PDB entry 9NIG | X-ray diffraction, 3.20 A resolution | chains B and M of the 5 polymer chains in the assembly

[Chain B]
Protein: HLA class II histocompatibility antigen DR beta chain
From: Homo sapiens
UniProt: A0A1V1IGJ9 (A0A1V1IGJ9_HUMAN); residues 2-191 here correspond to UniProt positions 31-220 (UniProt number = residue number + 29)
Amino-acid sequence (190 residues; row label = number of the first residue in the row):
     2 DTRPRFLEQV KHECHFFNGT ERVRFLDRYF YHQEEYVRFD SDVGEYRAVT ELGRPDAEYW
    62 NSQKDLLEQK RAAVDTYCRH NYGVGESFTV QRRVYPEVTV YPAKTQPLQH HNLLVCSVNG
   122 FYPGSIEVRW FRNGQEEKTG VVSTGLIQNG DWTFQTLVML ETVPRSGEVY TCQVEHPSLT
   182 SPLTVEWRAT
Unresolved in the structure: 191
Construct notes: conflict Thr191 (Arg220 in A0A1V1IGJ9)
Disulfide bonds: Cys15-Cys79, Cys117-Cys173
Covalently attached groups: N-acetylglucosamine (NAG) linked to Asn19

[Chain M]
Protein: PB TCR alpha chain
From: Homo sapiens
Amino-acid sequence (208 residues; numbered 1 to 223; 15 numbers in that range are skipped by the numbering (no residue carries them; nothing is unmodelled there); the number before each row is that of its first residue):
     1 MQQLNQSPQS MFIQEGEDVS MNCTSSSIF
    37 NTWLWYKQEP GEGPVLLIAL YKA
    63 GELTSN
    74 GRLTAQFGIT RKDSFLNISA SIPSDVGIYF CAGQDVGNTN AGKSTFGDGT TLTVKPNIQN
   134 PDPAVYQLRD SKSSDKSVCL FTDFDSQTNV SQSKDSDVYI TDKCVLDMRS MDFKSNSAVA
   194 WSNKSDFACA NAFNNSIIPE DTFFPSPESS
Unresolved in the structure: 1, 147, 211-223
Disulfide bonds: Cys23-Cys104, Cys152-Cys202

[How chain B and chain M interact]
Pairs across the interface (10):
  Asp66(B) with Ala55(M); Tyr57(M), hydrogen bond
  Glu69(B) with Tyr57(M); Lys58(M), salt bridge; Glu64(M)
  Gln70(B) with Tyr57(M)
  Arg72(B) with Lys58(M)
  Ala73(B) with Tyr57(M)
  Thr77(B) with Asn37(M)
  His81(B) with Val109(M)
Also at the interface, not in a pair above, chain M (7 interface residues in all): Leu52
Interface features reported in the paper:
  - interface residues, chain B: Gln70(B), Ala73(B)
  - hot spots on chain M (mutagenesis) - Y57A (>5-fold): decreased binding to HLA-DRB1 04:01TNC1014,1016cit

[Summary]
The chain B/chain M interface involves 7 residues from each chain, with 1 hydrogen bond and 1 salt bridge.
Among the polar pairs are Glu69(B)-Lys58(M) and Asp66(B)-Tyr57(M). N-acetylglucosamine is covalently linked to
Asn19(B). The paper reports that Y57A of chain M reduces binding to HLA-DRB1 04:01TNC1014,1016cit; interface
residues Gln70(B) and Ala73(B).
Here chain B is HLA class II histocompatibility antigen DR beta chain and chain M is PB TCR alpha chain, both
from Homo sapiens. Entry 9NIG (PB TCR in complex with HLA-DR4 presenting citrullinated Tenascin C peptide) was
determined by X-ray diffraction (same publication as 9NIH and 9NII).
